PDB entry 8WVZ | electron microscopy, 3.15 A resolution | chains C and H of the 8 polymer chains in the assembly

[Chain C]
Name: Putative primase C962R
From: African swine fever virus
Reference sequence: A0A2X0TKI6 (A0A2X0TKI6_ASF); residues 1-962 here = UniProt positions 1-962
Amino-acid sequence (972 residues; numbered 1 to 972; the number before each row is that of its first residue):
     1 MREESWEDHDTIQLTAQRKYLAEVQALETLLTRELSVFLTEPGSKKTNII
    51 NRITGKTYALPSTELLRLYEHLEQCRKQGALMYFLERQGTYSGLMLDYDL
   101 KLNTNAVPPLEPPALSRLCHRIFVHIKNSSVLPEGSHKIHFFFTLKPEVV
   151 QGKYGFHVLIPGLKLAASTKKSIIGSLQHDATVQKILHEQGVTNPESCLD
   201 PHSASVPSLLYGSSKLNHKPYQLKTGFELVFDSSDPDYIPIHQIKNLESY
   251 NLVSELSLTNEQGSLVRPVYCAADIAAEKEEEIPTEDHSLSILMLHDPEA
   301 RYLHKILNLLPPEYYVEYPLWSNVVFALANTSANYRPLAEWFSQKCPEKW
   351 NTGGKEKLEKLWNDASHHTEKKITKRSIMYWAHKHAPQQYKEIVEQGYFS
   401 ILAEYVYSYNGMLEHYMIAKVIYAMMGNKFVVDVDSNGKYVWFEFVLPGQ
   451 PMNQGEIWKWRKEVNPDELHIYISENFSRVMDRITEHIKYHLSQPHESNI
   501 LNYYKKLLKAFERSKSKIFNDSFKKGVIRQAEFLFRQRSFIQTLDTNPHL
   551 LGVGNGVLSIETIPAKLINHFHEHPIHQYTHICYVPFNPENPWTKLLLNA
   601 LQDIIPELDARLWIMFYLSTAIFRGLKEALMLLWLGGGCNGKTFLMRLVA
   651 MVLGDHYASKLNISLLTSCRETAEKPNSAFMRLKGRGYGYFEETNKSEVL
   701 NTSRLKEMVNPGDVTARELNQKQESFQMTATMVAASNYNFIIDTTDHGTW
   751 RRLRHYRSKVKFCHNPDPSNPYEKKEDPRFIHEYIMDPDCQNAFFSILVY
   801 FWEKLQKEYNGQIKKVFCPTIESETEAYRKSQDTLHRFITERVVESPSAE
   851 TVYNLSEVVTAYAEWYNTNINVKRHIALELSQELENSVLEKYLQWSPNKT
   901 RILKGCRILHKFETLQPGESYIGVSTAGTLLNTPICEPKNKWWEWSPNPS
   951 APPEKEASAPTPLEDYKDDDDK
Unresolved in the structure: 1-288, 919-934, 951-972
Construct notes: expression tag (963-972)
Bound ions: Mg2+: Thr643 (together with ADP)
Small-molecule neighbours: ADP (adenosine-5'-diphosphate): Ala600, Ile604, Gly637, Gly638, Cys639, Asn640, Gly641, Lys642, Thr643, Phe644, Glu693, Asn737, Phe762, Lys775, Glu776, Asp777, Pro778, Phe780, Ile781

[Chain H]
Molecule: 25-nt DNA strand
Sequence (25 nucleotides; each row starts with the number of its first residue):
     2 TTTTTTTTTTTTTTTTTTTTTTTTT

[Chain C / chain H interface]
Residue-residue contacts (11):
  Arg513(C) - DT21(H)  sugar contact
  Arg513(C) - DT22(H)  hydrogen bond to the base
  Ala673(C) - DT2(H)  hydrogen bond to the base
  Lys675(C) - DT2(H)  base contact
  Lys675(C) - DT3(H)  base contact
  Lys675(C) - DT4(H)  hydrogen bond to the base
  Pro676(C) - DT6(H)  phosphate contact
  Leu719(C) - DT5(H)  sugar contact
  Leu719(C) - DT6(H)  phosphate contact
  Asn720(C) - DT6(H)  hydrogen bond to the phosphate
  Asn720(C) - DT7(H)  base contact
Interface residues without a listed pair, chain C (9 interface residues in all): Lys506, Lys509, Ser522
Interface residues without a listed pair, chain H (11 interface residues in all): DT16, DT23, DT24

[Overview]
The interface between chain C and chain H involves 9 residues on one side and 11 on the other, with 4 hydrogen
bonds. Polar pairs include Arg513(C)-DT22(H), Ala673(C)-DT2(H) and Lys675(C)-DT4(H). Chain C binds ADP.
Chain C is Putative primase C962R (African swine fever virus) and chain H is a 25-nt DNA strand; the
structure, Structure of ADP-Form AsfvPrimPol Hexamer, was determined by electron microscopy.
